PDB entry 7DY1 | X-ray diffraction, 2.20 A resolution | chains A and B of the 6 polymer chains in the assembly

[Chain A]
Name: Circadian clock protein kinase KaiC
From: Thermosynechococcus elongatus (strain BP-1)
Notes: EC 2.7.11.1
Reference sequence: Q79V60 (KAIC_THEEB); residue numbers follow UniProt; this construct covers 1-518
Chain sequence (518 residues; numbered 1 to 518; the number before each row is that of its first residue):
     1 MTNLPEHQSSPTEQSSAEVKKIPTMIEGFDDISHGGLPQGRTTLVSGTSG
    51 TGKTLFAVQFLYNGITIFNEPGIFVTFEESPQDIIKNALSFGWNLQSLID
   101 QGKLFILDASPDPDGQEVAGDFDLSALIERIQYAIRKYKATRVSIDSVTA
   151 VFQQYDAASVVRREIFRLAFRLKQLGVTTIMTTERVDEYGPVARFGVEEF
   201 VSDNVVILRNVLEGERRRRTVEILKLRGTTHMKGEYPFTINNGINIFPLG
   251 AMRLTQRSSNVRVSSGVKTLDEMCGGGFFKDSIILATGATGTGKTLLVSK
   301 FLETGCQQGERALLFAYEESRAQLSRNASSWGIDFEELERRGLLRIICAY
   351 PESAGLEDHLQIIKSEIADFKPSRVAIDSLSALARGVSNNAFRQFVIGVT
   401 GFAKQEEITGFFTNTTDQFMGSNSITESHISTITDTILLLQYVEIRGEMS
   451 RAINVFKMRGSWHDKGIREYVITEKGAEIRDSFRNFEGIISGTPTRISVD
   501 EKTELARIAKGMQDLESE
Unresolved in the structure: 1-17, 112-124, 152-157, 247-253, 498-518
Modified / non-standard residues: Ser431 (phosphoserine; SEP)
Ion coordination: Mg2+ site 1: Thr54 (together with ATP); Mg2+ site 2: Thr295 (together with ATP)
Residues lining bound ligands:
  - ATP (adenosine-5'-triphosphate), molecule 1: Thr48, Ser49, Gly50, Thr51, Gly52, Lys53, Thr54, Leu55, Ser90, Phe91, Arg219, Ile240
  - ATP, molecule 2: Glu199, Phe200, Leu224, Lys225, Leu226, Arg227, Gly228, Thr229, Thr230, His231, Lys233
  - ATP, molecule 3: Ala289, Thr290, Gly291, Thr292, Gly293, Lys294, Thr295, Leu296, Glu318, Ser330, Trp331, Thr415, Arg451, Ile472, Thr473
  - ATP, molecule 4: Thr432, Lys457, Met458, Arg459, Gly460, Ser461, Trp462, His463, Lys465
Swiss-Prot annotation at these positions:
  - region: Gln116 to Asp123 (B-loop, required to bind KaiB and SasA), Pro248 to Asn260 (Linker), Gly488 to Ile497 (A-loop, interacts with KaiA)
  - active site: Glu78 (Proton acceptor in CI (KaiC 1)), Glu318 (Proton acceptor in CII (KaiC 2))
  - binding site (ATP): Ser49, Gly50, Thr51, Gly52, Lys53, Thr54, Leu55, Ser90, Lys225, Leu226, Arg227, Thr229, His231, Thr290, Gly291, Thr292, Gly293, Lys294, Thr295, Leu296 and 8 more in UniProt
  - binding site (Mg(2+)): Thr54, Thr295, Glu318
  - modified residue: Ser431 (Phosphoserine), Thr432 (Phosphothreonine)
  - mutagenesis: Lys53 (K53H: KM for ATP is 13 uM, reduced hexamerization. KM for ATP is 3.4 mM, very little hexamerization; when associated with H-294), Gln116 to Asp123 (No longer binds KaiB or SasA (in a 1-247 residue construct)), Asp121 (D121A: No change in KaiB binding, slight decrease in SasA binding), Phe122 (F122A: Very little KaiB binding, decreased binding of SasA), Asp123 (D123A: Very little KaiB binding, decreased binding of SasA), Lys294 (K294H: KM for ATP is 3.6 uM, reduced hexamerization. KM for ATP is 3.4 mM, very little hexamerization; when associated with H-53), Glu318 to Glu319 (Very little stimulation of SasA autophosphorylation), Glu318 (E318Q: Inactivates the CII domain ATPase, KaiC hydrolyzes 16 ATP/day), Ser431 to Thr432 (2.6-fold decrease in SasA autophosphorylation; 4.8-fold decrease in SasA autophosphorylation; 1.8-fold decrease in SasA autophosphorylation ...), Ser431 (S431D: 1.5-fold decrease in SasA autophosphorylation), Thr432 (T432D: 1.4-fold decrease in SasA autophosphorylation)
What the authors report for this chain:
  - catalytic residues: Phe200, Arg227

[Chain B]
Name: Circadian clock protein kinase KaiC
From: Thermosynechococcus elongatus (strain BP-1)
Notes: EC 2.7.11.1
Reference sequence: Q79V60 (KAIC_THEEB); residues 1-518 here = UniProt positions 1-518
Chain sequence (518 residues; each row starts with the number of its first residue):
     1 MTNLPEHQSSPTEQSSAEVKKIPTMIEGFDDISHGGLPQGRTTLVSGTSG
    51 TGKTLFAVQFLYNGITIFNEPGIFVTFEESPQDIIKNALSFGWNLQSLID
   101 QGKLFILDASPDPDGQEVAGDFDLSALIERIQYAIRKYKATRVSIDSVTA
   151 VFQQYDAASVVRREIFRLAFRLKQLGVTTIMTTERVDEYGPVARFGVEEF
   201 VSDNVVILRNVLEGERRRRTVEILKLRGTTHMKGEYPFTINNGINIFPLG
   251 AMRLTQRSSNVRVSSGVKTLDEMCGGGFFKDSIILATGATGTGKTLLVSK
   301 FLETGCQQGERALLFAYEESRAQLSRNASSWGIDFEELERRGLLRIICAY
   351 PESAGLEDHLQIIKSEIADFKPSRVAIDSLSALARGVSNNAFRQFVIGVT
   401 GFAKQEEITGFFTNTTDQFMGSNSITESHISTITDTILLLQYVEIRGEMS
   451 RAINVFKMRGSWHDKGIREYVITEKGAEIRDSFRNFEGIISGTPTRISVD
   501 EKTELARIAKGMQDLESE
Unresolved in the structure: 1-17, 111-123, 151-158, 247-253, 498-518
Modified / non-standard residues: Ser431 (phosphoserine; SEP); Thr432 (phosphothreonine; TPO)
Ion coordination: Mg2+ site 1: Thr54 (together with ATP); Mg2+ site 2: Thr295 (together with ATP)
Residues lining bound ligands:
  - ATP (adenosine-5'-triphosphate), molecule 1: Thr48, Ser49, Gly50, Thr51, Gly52, Lys53, Thr54, Leu55, Ser90, Phe91, Arg219, Ile240
  - ATP, molecule 2: Glu199, Phe200, Leu224, Lys225, Leu226, Arg227, Gly228, Thr229, Thr230, His231, Lys233
  - ATP, molecule 3: Ala289, Thr290, Gly291, Thr292, Gly293, Lys294, Thr295, Leu296, Glu318, Ser330, Trp331, Thr415, Arg451, Ile472, Thr473, Glu474
  - ATP, molecule 4: Thr432, Lys457, Met458, Arg459, Gly460, Ser461, Trp462, His463, Lys465
Swiss-Prot annotation at these positions:
  - region: Gln116 to Asp123 (B-loop, required to bind KaiB and SasA), Pro248 to Asn260 (Linker), Gly488 to Ile497 (A-loop, interacts with KaiA)
  - active site: Glu78 (Proton acceptor in CI (KaiC 1)), Glu318 (Proton acceptor in CII (KaiC 2))
  - binding site (ATP): Ser49, Gly50, Thr51, Gly52, Lys53, Thr54, Leu55, Ser90, Lys225, Leu226, Arg227, Thr229, His231, Thr290, Gly291, Thr292, Gly293, Lys294, Thr295, Leu296 and 8 more in UniProt
  - binding site (Mg(2+)): Thr54, Thr295, Glu318
  - modified residue: Ser431 (Phosphoserine), Thr432 (Phosphothreonine)
  - mutagenesis: Lys53 (K53H: KM for ATP is 13 uM, reduced hexamerization. KM for ATP is 3.4 mM, very little hexamerization; when associated with H-294), Gln116 to Asp123 (No longer binds KaiB or SasA (in a 1-247 residue construct)), Asp121 (D121A: No change in KaiB binding, slight decrease in SasA binding), Phe122 (F122A: Very little KaiB binding, decreased binding of SasA), Asp123 (D123A: Very little KaiB binding, decreased binding of SasA), Lys294 (K294H: KM for ATP is 3.6 uM, reduced hexamerization. KM for ATP is 3.4 mM, very little hexamerization; when associated with H-53), Glu318 to Glu319 (Very little stimulation of SasA autophosphorylation), Glu318 (E318Q: Inactivates the CII domain ATPase, KaiC hydrolyzes 16 ATP/day), Ser431 to Thr432 (2.6-fold decrease in SasA autophosphorylation; 4.8-fold decrease in SasA autophosphorylation; 1.8-fold decrease in SasA autophosphorylation ...), Ser431 (S431D: 1.5-fold decrease in SasA autophosphorylation), Thr432 (T432D: 1.4-fold decrease in SasA autophosphorylation)

[Interface between chain A and chain B]
Pairs across the interface (117; chain A residue first):
  Thr48(A) - Phe200(B)
  Ser49(A) - Glu199(B)  hydrogen bond (side chain-backbone)
  Ser49(A) - Phe200(B)
  Ser49(A) - Lys225(B)  hydrogen bond
  Gly50(A) - Lys225(B)
  Glu78(A) - Arg162(B)  salt bridge
  Glu78(A) - Phe166(B)
  Glu79(A) - Arg227(B)  salt bridge
  Asp83(A) - Arg41(B)  salt bridge
  Asp83(A) - Lys173(B)  salt bridge
  Lys86(A) - Glu18(B)
  Asn87(A) - Val19(B)
  Asn87(A) - Arg41(B)  hydrogen bond
  Asn87(A) - Arg227(B)
  Asn87(A) - Gly228(B)
  Leu89(A) - Glu18(B)
  Ser90(A) - Glu18(B)
  Ser90(A) - Gly228(B)
  Ala150(A) - Arg162(B)
  Glu184(A) - Arg162(B)  salt bridge
  Glu184(A) - Phe200(B)
  Arg185(A) - Phe200(B)
  Arg194(A) - Arg162(B)
  Arg194(A) - Gly196(B)  hydrogen bond (side chain-backbone)
  Arg194(A) - Phe200(B)
  Asn210(A) - Leu224(B)
  Leu212(A) - Tyr189(B)  hydrophobic
  Leu212(A) - Glu235(B)
  Glu215(A) - Arg218(B)  salt bridge
  Glu215(A) - Gly234(B)
  Glu215(A) - Glu235(B)  hydrogen bond (backbone-backbone)
  Glu215(A) - Gln394(B)
  Arg216(A) - Lys233(B)  hydrogen bond (side chain-backbone)
  Arg216(A) - Gly234(B)
  Arg216(A) - Glu235(B)  hydrogen bond (side chain-backbone)
  Arg216(A) - Tyr236(B)  hydrogen bond
  Arg217(A) - Arg209(B)
  Arg217(A) - Glu222(B)  salt bridge
  Arg217(A) - Leu224(B)
  Arg217(A) - Gly234(B)
  Arg219(A) - Lys233(B)
  Thr290(A) - Ser431(B)
  Thr290(A) - Phe456(B)
  Thr290(A) - Lys457(B)  hydrogen bond
  Gly291(A) - Lys457(B)
  Ala316(A) - Leu254(B)
  Glu318(A) - Thr432(B)
  Glu319(A) - Leu254(B)
  Glu319(A) - Arg459(B)  salt bridge
  Ser320(A) - Leu254(B)
  Ser320(A) - Gln256(B)
  Ala322(A) - Gln256(B)
  Ala322(A) - Arg257(B)
  Ala322(A) - Ser258(B)
  Gln323(A) - Ser258(B)
  Gln323(A) - Lys404(B)  hydrogen bond
  Gln323(A) - Asp435(B)  hydrogen bond
  Gln323(A) - Arg459(B)
  Arg326(A) - Ser258(B)  hydrogen bond
  Arg326(A) - Ser259(B)  hydrogen bond (side chain-backbone)
  Arg326(A) - Asn260(B)
  Arg326(A) - Phe279(B)
  Arg326(A) - Arg459(B)
  Arg326(A) - Gly460(B)
  Asn327(A) - Gly460(B)
  Ser330(A) - Gly460(B)
  Cys348(A) - Leu254(B)
  Ala349(A) - Leu254(B)
  Tyr350(A) - Leu254(B)
  Tyr350(A) - Gln256(B)
  Tyr350(A) - Ile397(B)  hydrophobic
  Ser353(A) - Met232(B)
  Ser353(A) - Tyr236(B)  hydrogen bond (backbone-side chain)
  Asp358(A) - Lys233(B)
  Ser379(A) - Thr432(B)
  Ser381(A) - Thr432(B)
  Ala382(A) - Thr432(B)
  Arg385(A) - Arg393(B)
  Arg385(A) - His429(B)
  Arg385(A) - Thr432(B)
  Gly386(A) - Asn390(B)  hydrogen bond (backbone-side chain)
  Thr415(A) - Thr432(B)
  Asp417(A) - Ser424(B)
  Asp417(A) - His429(B)  salt bridge
  Asp417(A) - Ser431(B)
  Gln418(A) - Asn423(B)
  Phe419(A) - Ser422(B)
  Phe419(A) - Asn423(B)  hydrogen bond (backbone-backbone)
  Phe419(A) - Ser424(B)
  Phe419(A) - Ile425(B)  hydrophobic
  Phe419(A) - Phe456(B)  hydrophobic
  Phe419(A) - Ile490(B)  hydrophobic
  Met420(A) - Asn423(B)
  Met420(A) - Ile490(B)  hydrophobic
  Tyr442(A) - Phe456(B)  hydrophobic
  Glu444(A) - Glu487(B)
  Glu444(A) - Gly488(B)  hydrogen bond (side chain-backbone)
  Glu444(A) - Ile489(B)  hydrogen bond (side chain-backbone)
  Glu444(A) - Ile490(B)  hydrogen bond (side chain-backbone)
  Arg446(A) - Arg484(B)
  Gly447(A) - Gly466(B)
  Gly447(A) - Ile467(B)  hydrogen bond (backbone-backbone)
  Gly447(A) - Ser482(B)
  Gly447(A) - Phe483(B)
  Gly447(A) - Ile489(B)
  Glu448(A) - Lys465(B)
  Glu448(A) - Gly466(B)
  Glu448(A) - Ser482(B)
  Met449(A) - Asn454(B)
  Met449(A) - Phe456(B)  hydrophobic
  Met449(A) - Lys465(B)  hydrogen bond (backbone-backbone)
  Met449(A) - Ile467(B)  hydrophobic
  Arg451(A) - Lys465(B)
  Thr493(A) - Gly488(B)
  Thr493(A) - Ile490(B)
  Thr495(A) - Glu487(B)
  Arg496(A) - Glu487(B)  hydrogen bond (backbone-side chain)
Other interface residues (no listed pair), chain A (66 interface residues in all): Gly47, Lys53, Pro111, Ser147, Val186, Gly214, Tyr317, Arg321, Thr416, Pro494
Other interface residues (no listed pair), chain B (70 interface residues in all): Pro191, Val197, Val201, Asp203, Thr220, Thr229, Thr255, Asp281, Gly401, Ile437, Leu439, Asp464, Phe486

[Summary]
The interface between chain A and chain B involves 66 residues on one side and 70 on the other, with 22
hydrogen bonds and 9 salt bridges. Polar contacts include Glu78(A)-Arg162(B), Glu79(A)-Arg227(B) and
Asp83(A)-Arg41(B). 2 ATP molecules are bound between chain A and chain B. From the paper: catalytic residues
Phe200(A) and Arg227(A).
Chain A is Circadian clock protein kinase KaiC and chain B is Circadian clock protein kinase KaiC, both from
Thermosynechococcus elongatus (strain BP-1); the structure, Crystal Structure of Cyanobacterial Circadian
Clock Protein KaiC, was determined by X-ray diffraction, deposited together with 7DYE.
